PDB entry 2YEY | X-ray diffraction, 4.50 A resolution (low resolution: residue-level contacts below are approximate; hydrogen-bond / salt-bridge calls are withheld) | chains A and H of the 14 polymer chains in the assembly

== Chain A (and H) ==
Molecule: 60 kDa chaperonin
Source organism: Escherichia coli
Notes: chain H of this document is another copy of the same molecule, construct and numbering; everything in this record applies to it too
UniProt: P0A6F5 (CH60_ECOLI); residue numbers follow UniProt; this construct covers 2-525
Sequence (524 residues; numbered 2 to 525; the number before each row is that of its first residue):
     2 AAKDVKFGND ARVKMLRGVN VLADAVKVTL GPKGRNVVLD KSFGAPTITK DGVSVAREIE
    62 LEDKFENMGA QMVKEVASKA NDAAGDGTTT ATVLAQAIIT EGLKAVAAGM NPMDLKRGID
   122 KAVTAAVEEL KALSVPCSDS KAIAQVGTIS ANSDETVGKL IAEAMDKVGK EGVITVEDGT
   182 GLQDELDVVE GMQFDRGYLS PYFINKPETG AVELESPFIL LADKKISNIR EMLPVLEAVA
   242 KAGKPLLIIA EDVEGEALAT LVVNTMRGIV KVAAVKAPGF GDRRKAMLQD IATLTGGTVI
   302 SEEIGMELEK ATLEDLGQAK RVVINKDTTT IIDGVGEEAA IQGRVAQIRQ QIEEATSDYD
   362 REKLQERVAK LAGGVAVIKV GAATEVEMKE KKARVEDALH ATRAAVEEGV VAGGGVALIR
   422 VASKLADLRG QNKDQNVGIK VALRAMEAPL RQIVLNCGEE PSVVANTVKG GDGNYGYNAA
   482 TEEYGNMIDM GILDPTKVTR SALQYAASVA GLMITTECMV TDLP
Construct notes: engineered mutation Lys434 (Glu in P0A6F5)

== How chain A and chain H interact ==
Residue-residue contacts (9):
  Arg452(A) with Glu461(H)
  Glu461(A) with Arg452(H); Ser463(H)
  Ser463(A) with Glu461(H); Ser463(H); Val464(H)
  Val464(A) with Ser463(H); Val464(H)
  Asn467(A) with Val464(H)
Interface residues without a listed pair, chain H (5 interface residues in all): Asn467

== In short ==
The chain A/chain H interface involves 5 residues from each chain.
Chain A and chain H are both 60 kDa chaperonin (Escherichia coli); the structure, Crystal structure of the
allosteric-defective chaperonin GroEL E434K mutant, was determined by X-ray diffraction together with 2EU1
from the same study.
